Entry 2V6F (X-ray diffraction, 2.40 A resolution); this record covers chain A.

[Chain A]
Name: Progesterone 5-beta-reductase
Source organism: Digitalis lanata
Reference sequence: Q6PQJ9 (Q6PQJ9_DIGLA); numbering as in UniProt (aligned over 26-389)
Sequence (364 residues; row label = number of the first residue in the row):
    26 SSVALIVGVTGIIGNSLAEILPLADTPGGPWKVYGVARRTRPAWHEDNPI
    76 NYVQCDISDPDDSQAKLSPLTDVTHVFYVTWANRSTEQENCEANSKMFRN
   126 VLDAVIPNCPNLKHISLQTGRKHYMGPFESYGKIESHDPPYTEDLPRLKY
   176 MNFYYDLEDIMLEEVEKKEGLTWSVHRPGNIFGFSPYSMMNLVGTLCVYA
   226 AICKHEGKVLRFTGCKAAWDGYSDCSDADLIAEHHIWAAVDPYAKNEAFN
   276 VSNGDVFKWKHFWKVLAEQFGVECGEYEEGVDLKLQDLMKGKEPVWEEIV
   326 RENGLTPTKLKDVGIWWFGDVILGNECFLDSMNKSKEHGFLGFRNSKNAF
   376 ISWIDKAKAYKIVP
Not modelled in the structure: 68-72, 155-158
Differences from the reference sequence: conflict E298 (Gly in Q6PQJ9)
UniProt features mapped onto this chain:
  - active site: K147, Y179
  - binding site (NADP(+)): T35 to I37, R63, R64, D81, I82, T105, Q143, Y179, I206, S213 to M215

[Overview]
Curated annotation (UniProt) lists active-site residues K147 and Y179 and 14 NADP+-binding residues.
Chain A is Progesterone 5-beta-reductase (Digitalis lanata); the structure, Structure of Progesterone
5beta-Reductase from Digitalis Lanata, was determined by X-ray diffraction (same publication as 2V6G).
